Entry 7KNI (electron microscopy, 3.91 A resolution); this record covers chains A and F of the 6 polymer chains in the assembly.

# Chain A
Protein: Spike glycoprotein
Source organism: Severe acute respiratory syndrome coronavirus 2
UniProtKB: P0DTC2 (SPIKE_SARS2); residue numbers follow UniProt; this construct covers 1-1208
Sequence (1288 residues; row label = number of the first residue in the row):
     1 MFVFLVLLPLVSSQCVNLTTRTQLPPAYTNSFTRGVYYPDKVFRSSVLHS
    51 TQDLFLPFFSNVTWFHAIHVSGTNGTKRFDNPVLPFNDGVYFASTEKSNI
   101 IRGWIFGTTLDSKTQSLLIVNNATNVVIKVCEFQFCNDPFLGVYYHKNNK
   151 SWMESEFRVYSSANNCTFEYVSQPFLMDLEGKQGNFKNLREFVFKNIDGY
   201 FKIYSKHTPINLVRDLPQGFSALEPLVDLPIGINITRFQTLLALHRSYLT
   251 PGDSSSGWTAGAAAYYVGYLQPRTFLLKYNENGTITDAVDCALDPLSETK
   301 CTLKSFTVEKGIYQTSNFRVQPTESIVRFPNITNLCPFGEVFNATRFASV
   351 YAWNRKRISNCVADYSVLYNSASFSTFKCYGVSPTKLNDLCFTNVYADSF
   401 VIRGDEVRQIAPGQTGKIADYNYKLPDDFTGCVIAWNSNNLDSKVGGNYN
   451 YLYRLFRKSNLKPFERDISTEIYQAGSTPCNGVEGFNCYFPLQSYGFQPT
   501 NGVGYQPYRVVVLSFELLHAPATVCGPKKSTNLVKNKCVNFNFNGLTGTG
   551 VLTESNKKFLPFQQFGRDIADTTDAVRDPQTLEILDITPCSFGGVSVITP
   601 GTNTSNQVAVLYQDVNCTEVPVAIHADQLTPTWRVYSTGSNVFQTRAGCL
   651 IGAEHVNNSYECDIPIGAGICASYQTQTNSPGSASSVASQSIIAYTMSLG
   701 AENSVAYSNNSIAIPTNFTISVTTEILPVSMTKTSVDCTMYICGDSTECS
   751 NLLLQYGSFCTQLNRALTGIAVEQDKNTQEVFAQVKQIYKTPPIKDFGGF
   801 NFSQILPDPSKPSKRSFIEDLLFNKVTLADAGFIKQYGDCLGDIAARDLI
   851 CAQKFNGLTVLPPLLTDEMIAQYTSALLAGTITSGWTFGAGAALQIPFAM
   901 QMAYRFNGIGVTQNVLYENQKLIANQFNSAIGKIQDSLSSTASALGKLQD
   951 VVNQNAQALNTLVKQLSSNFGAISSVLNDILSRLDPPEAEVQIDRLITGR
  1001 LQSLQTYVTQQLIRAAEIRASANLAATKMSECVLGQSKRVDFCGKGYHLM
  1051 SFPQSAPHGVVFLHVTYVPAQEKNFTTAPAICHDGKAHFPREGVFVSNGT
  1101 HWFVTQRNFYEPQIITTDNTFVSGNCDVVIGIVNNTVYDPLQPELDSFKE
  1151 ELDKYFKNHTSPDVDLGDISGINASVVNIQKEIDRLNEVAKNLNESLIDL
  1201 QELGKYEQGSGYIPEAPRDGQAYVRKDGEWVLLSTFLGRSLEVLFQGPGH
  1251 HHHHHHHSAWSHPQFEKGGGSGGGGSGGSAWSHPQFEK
Disordered / not traced: 1-25, 67-78, 142-152, 178-185, 247-260, 627-639, 677-689, 829-851, 1150-1288
Disulfides: C131-C166, C291-C301, C336-C361, C379-C432, C391-C525, C480-C488, C538-C590, C617-C649, C662-C671, C738-C760, C743-C749, C1032-C1043, C1082-C1126
Covalent attachments: N-acetylglucosamine (NAG) linked to N61, N165, N234, N282, N331, N603, N616, N657, N709, N717, N801, N1074, N1098, N1134
Differences from the reference sequence: engineered mutation G682 (Arg in P0DTC2), S683 (Arg in P0DTC2), S685 (Arg in P0DTC2), P986 (Lys in P0DTC2), P987 (Val in P0DTC2); expression tag (1209-1288)
Swiss-Prot annotation at these positions:
  - region: N280 to C301 (Putative superantigen), R403 to D405 (Integrin-binding motif), N448 to F456 (Immunodominant HLA epitope recognized by the CD8+), P681, A684 (Putative superantigen), S816 to Y837 (Fusion peptide 1), K835 to F855 (Fusion peptide 2), D1163 to E1202 (Heptad repeat 2)
  - site: R815, S816 (Cleavage)
  - glycosylation: N17 (N-linked (GlcNAc...) (complex) asparagine), N61 (N-linked (GlcNAc...) (hybrid) asparagine), N74 (N-linked (GlcNAc...) (complex) asparagine), N122 (N-linked (GlcNAc...) (hybrid) asparagine), N149 (N-linked (GlcNAc...) (complex) asparagine), N165 (N-linked (GlcNAc...) (complex) asparagine), N234 (N-linked (GlcNAc...) (high mannose) asparagine), N282 (N-linked (GlcNAc...) (complex) asparagine), T323 (O-linked (GalNAc) threonine), S325 (O-linked (HexNAc...) serine), N331 (N-linked (GlcNAc...) (complex) asparagine), N343 (N-linked (GlcNAc...) (complex) asparagine), N603 (N-linked (GlcNAc...) (hybrid) asparagine), N616 (N-linked (GlcNAc...) (complex) asparagine), N657 (N-linked (GlcNAc...) (complex) asparagine), T676 (O-linked (GlcNAc...) threonine), T678 (O-linked (GlcNAc...) threonine), N709 (N-linked (GlcNAc...) (high mannose) asparagine), N717 (N-linked (GlcNAc...) (hybrid) asparagine), N801 (N-linked (GlcNAc...) (hybrid) asparagine) and 6 more in UniProt
  - natural variant: L5 (L5F: In strain: Iota/B.1.526), S13 (S13I: In strain: Epsilon/B.1.427/B.1.429), L18 (L18F: In strain: Beta/B.1.351, Gamma/P.1 and 1 more), T19 (T19I: In strain: Omicron/BQ.1.1, Omicron/XBB.1.5 and 1 more; T19R: In strain: Delta/B.1.617.2, Omicron/BA.2 and 4 more), T20 (T20N: In strain: Gamma/P.1), L24 to A27 (sequence variant, change not given here; In strain: Omicron/BA.2, Omicron/BA.2.12.1 and 6 more), P26 (P26S: In strain: Gamma/P.1), Q52 (Q52H: In strain: Omicron/EG.5.1), A67 (A67V: In strain: Eta/B.1.525, Omicron/BA.1), H69 to V70 (deletion: In strain: Alpha/B.1.1.7, Eta/B.1.525 and 5 more), G75 (G75V: In strain: Lambda/C.37), T76 (T76I: In strain: Lambda/C.37), 82 further natural variant entries in UniProt
  - mutagenesis: H69 to V70 (Increased incorporation of cleaved spike into virions), N121 (N121Q: Partial loss of biliverdin affinity), R190 (R190K: Partial loss of biliverdin affinity), N234 (N234Q: Increased resistance to neutralizing antibodies), N331 (N331Q: Reduced viral infectivity), N343 (N343Q: Reduced viral infectivity), L452 (L452R: Increased resistance to neutralizing antibodies. Decreases HLA binding to NF9 epitope. Increased binding affinity to human ACE2), Y453 (Y453F: Decreased HLA binding to NF9 epitope. Increased binding affinity to human ACE2), A475 (A475V: Increased resistance to neutralizing antibodies), V483 (V483A: Increased resistance to neutralizing antibodies), E484 (E484D: Increased replication in human TMEM106B overexpressing cells), F490 (F490L: Increased resistance to neutralizing antibodies and human covalescent sera neutralization), 12 further mutagenesis entries in UniProt
Reported in the primary citation:
  - conformationally variable residues (order/disorder transition): N824 to L858

# Chain F
Protein: Angiotensin-converting enzyme 2
Source organism: Homo sapiens
Notes: EC 3.4.17.23, 3.4.17.-
UniProtKB: Q9BYF1 (ACE2_HUMAN); residue numbers follow UniProt; this construct covers 19-615
Sequence (597 residues; numbered 19 to 615; the number before each row is that of its first residue):
    19 STIEEQAKTFLDKFNHEAEDLFYQSSLASWNYNTNITEENVQNMNNAGDK
    69 WSAFLKEQSTLAQMYPLQEIQNLTVKLQLQALQQNGSSVLSEDKSKRLNT
   119 ILNTMSTIYSTGKVCNPDNPQECLLLEPGLNEIMANSLDYNERLWAWESW
   169 RSEVGKQLRPLYEEYVVLKNEMARANHYEDYGDYWRGDYEVNGVDGYDYS
   219 RGQLIEDVEHTFEEIKPLYEHLHAYVRAKLMNAYPSYISPIGCLPAHLLG
   269 DMWGRFWTNLYSLTVPFGQKPNIDVTDAMVDQAWDAQRIFKEAEKFFVSV
   319 GLPNMTQGFWENSMLTDPGNVQKAVCHPTAWDLGKGDFRILMCTKVTMDD
   369 FLTAHHEMGHIQYDMAYAAQPFLLRNGANEGFHEAVGEIMSLSAATPKHL
   419 KSIGLLSPDFQEDNETEINFLLKQALTIVGTLPFTYMLEKWRWMVFKGEI
   469 PKDQWMKKWWEMKREIVGVVEPVPHDETYCDPASLFHVSNDYSFIRYYTR
   519 TLYQFQFQEALCQAAKHEGPLHKCDISNSTEAGQKLFNMLRLGKSEPWTL
   569 ALENVVGAKNMNVRPLLNYFEPLFTWLKDQNKNSFVGWSTDWSPYAD
Disordered / not traced: 615
Disulfides: C133-C141, C344-C361, C530-C542
Covalent attachments: N-acetylglucosamine (NAG) linked to N53, N90, N103, N322, N432, N546
Swiss-Prot annotation at these positions:
  - region (Interaction with SARS-CoV spike glycoprotein): D30 to Y41, M82 to P84, K353 to R357
  - active site: E375 (Proton acceptor), H505 (Proton donor)
  - binding site (chloride): R169, W477, K481
  - binding site (substrate): R273, H345, P346, Y515
  - binding site (Zn(2+)): H374, H378, E402
  - glycosylation (N-linked (GlcNAc...) asparagine): N53, N90, N103, N322, N432, N546
  - mutagenesis: S19 (S19P: Increases slightly the interaction with RBD domain of SARS-CoV-2 spike protein), Q24 to K26 (Slightly inhibits interaction with SARS-CoV spike glycoprotein), Q24 (Q24T: Increases slightly the interaction with RBD domain of SARS-CoV-2 spike protein), A25 (A25V: Increases slightly the interaction with RBD domain of SARS-CoV-2 spike protein), T27 (T27Y: Increases slightly the interaction with RBD domain of SARS-CoV-2 spike protein. In sACE2.v2.2; increases interaction with RBD domain of SARS-CoV-2 spike protein ...), L29 (L29F: Increases slightly the interaction with RBD domain of SARS-CoV-2 spike protein), K31 (K31D: Abolishes interaction with SARS-CoV spike glycoprotein; K31Y: Increases slightly the interaction with RBD domain of SARS-CoV-2 spike protein), N33 (N33D: Increases slightly the interaction with RBD domain of SARS-CoV-2 spike protein), H34 (H34A: Increases slightly the interaction with RBD domain of SARS-CoV-2 spike protein), E37 (E37A: No effect on interaction with SARS-CoV spike glycoprotein), D38 (D38A: No effect on interaction with SARS-CoV spike glycoprotein), L39 (L39R: Increases slightly the interaction with RBD domain of SARS-CoV-2 spike protein), 48 further mutagenesis entries in UniProt

# Interface between chain A and chain F
Pairs across the interface (40):
  K417(A) with D30(F), salt bridge
  G446(A) with Q42(F)
  Y449(A) with D38(F), hydrogen bond
  Y453(A) with H34(F), hydrogen bond
  L455(A) with D30(F); H34(F)
  F456(A) with T27(F); D30(F)
  Y473(A) with T27(F)
  A475(A) with S19(F); E23(F); Q24(F); T27(F)
  G476(A) with Q24(F)
  S477(A) with S19(F), hydrogen bond
  F486(A) with Q24(F); M82(F), hydrophobic
  N487(A) with Q24(F)
  Y489(A) with Q24(F); T27(F); F28(F), hydrophobic; Y83(F), hydrogen bond
  F490(A) with K31(F)
  Q493(A) with H34(F); E35(F)
  S494(A) with D38(F)
  G496(A) with D38(F); K353(F), hydrogen bond (backbone-side chain)
  Q498(A) with D38(F); Y41(F); Q42(F), hydrogen bond; K353(F), hydrogen bond
  T500(A) with Y41(F), hydrogen bond; D355(F); R357(F)
  N501(A) with Y41(F), hydrogen bond; K353(F)
  G502(A) with K353(F), hydrogen bond (backbone-backbone); G354(F)
  Y505(A) with K353(F)
Interface residues without a listed pair, chain A (26 interface residues in all): G447, L492, Y495, F497
Interface residues without a listed pair, chain F (22 interface residues in all): L45, N330, A386, R393

# Overview
Chain A and chain F form an interface of 26 and 22 residues respectively; the contacts include 10 hydrogen
bonds and 1 salt bridge. Polar contacts include K417(A)-D30(F), Y449(A)-D38(F) and Y453(A)-H34(F).
N-acetylglucosamine is covalently linked to N61(A), N165(A), N234(A), N282(A), N331(A) and N603(A) and 8 more.
The paper reports conformational variability at N824(A).
Chain A is Spike glycoprotein (Severe acute respiratory syndrome coronavirus 2) and chain F is
Angiotensin-converting enzyme 2 (Homo sapiens); the structure, Cryo-EM structure of Triple ACE2-bound
SARS-CoV-2 Trimer Spike at pH 5.5, was determined by electron microscopy (same publication as 7KMB, 7KMS,
7KMZ, 7KNB, 7KNE and 7KNH).
